Entry 1PK6 (X-ray diffraction, 1.85 A resolution); this record covers chains A and C of the 3 polymer chains in the assembly.

== Chain A ==
Molecule: Complement C1q subcomponent, A chain precursor
From: Homo sapiens
UniProtKB: P02745 (C1QA_HUMAN); residues 90-222 here correspond to UniProt positions 112-244 (UniProt number = residue number + 22)
Amino-acid sequence (133 residues; each row starts with the number of its first residue):
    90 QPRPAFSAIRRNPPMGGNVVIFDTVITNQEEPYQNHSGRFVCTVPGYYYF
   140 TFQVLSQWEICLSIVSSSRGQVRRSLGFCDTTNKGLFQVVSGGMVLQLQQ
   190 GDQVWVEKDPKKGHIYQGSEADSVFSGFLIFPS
Disulfides: Cys-150/Cys-168
Bound ions: Ca2+: Gln-177 (shared with 3 residues of chain B)
Swiss-Prot annotation at these positions:
  - binding site (Ca(2+)): Gln-177
  - glycosylation: Asn-124 (N-linked (GlcNAc...) asparagine)

== Chain C ==
Molecule: Complement C1q subcomponent, C chain precursor
From: Homo sapiens
UniProtKB: P02747 (C1QC_HUMAN); residues 89-217 here correspond to UniProt positions 117-245 (UniProt number = residue number + 28)
Amino-acid sequence (129 residues; each row starts with the number of its first residue):
    89 KFQSVFTVTRQTHQPPAPNSLIRFNAVLTNPQGDYDTSTGKFTCKVPGLY
   139 YFVYHASHTANLCVLLYRSGVKVVTFCGHTSKTNQVNSGGVLLRLQVGEE
   189 VWLAVNDYYDMVGIQGSDSVFSGFLLFPD
Disulfides: Cys-151/Cys-165

== Interface between chain A and chain C ==
Residue-residue contacts (47; chain A residue first):
  Tyr-136(A) / Lys-89(C)
  Tyr-136(A) / Val-93(C)  hydrophobic
  Tyr-136(A) / Thr-117(C)
  Tyr-136(A) / Pro-119(C)
  Tyr-138(A) / Val-141(C)
  Tyr-138(A) / Phe-212(C)  hydrophobic
  Leu-165(A) / Thr-97(C)
  Leu-165(A) / Leu-116(C)  hydrophobic
  Leu-165(A) / Asp-206(C)
  Leu-165(A) / Val-208(C)  hydrophobic
  Gly-166(A) / Gly-204(C)
  Gly-166(A) / Ser-205(C)
  Gly-166(A) / Asp-206(C)  hydrogen bond (backbone-backbone)
  Phe-167(A) / His-143(C)
  Phe-167(A) / Gly-204(C)
  Phe-167(A) / Ser-205(C)
  Phe-167(A) / Asp-206(C)
  Phe-167(A) / Val-208(C)  hydrophobic
  Cys-168(A) / Asn-172(C)  hydrogen bond (backbone-side chain)
  Cys-168(A) / Gln-173(C)
  Cys-168(A) / Val-174(C)
  Cys-168(A) / Gly-204(C)
  Cys-168(A) / Ser-205(C)  hydrogen bond (backbone-side chain)
  Asp-169(A) / Asn-172(C)
  Asp-169(A) / Gln-173(C)  hydrogen bond
  Thr-170(A) / Thr-171(C)
  Thr-170(A) / Asn-172(C)  hydrogen bond (backbone-backbone)
  Thr-170(A) / Ile-202(C)
  Thr-171(A) / Thr-171(C)
  Thr-171(A) / Gln-173(C)  hydrogen bond
  Gln-177(A) / Gln-173(C)  hydrogen bond
  Ser-180(A) / His-143(C)  hydrogen bond
  Ser-180(A) / Val-174(C)
  Ser-180(A) / Ser-176(C)
  Gly-181(A) / His-143(C)
  Gly-182(A) / His-143(C)
  Gly-182(A) / Val-208(C)
  Met-183(A) / Thr-95(C)
  Met-183(A) / Leu-116(C)  hydrophobic
  Val-184(A) / Val-93(C)  hydrophobic
  Val-184(A) / Phe-94(C)
  Val-184(A) / Thr-95(C)  hydrogen bond (backbone-side chain)
  Val-184(A) / Thr-117(C)
  Val-184(A) / Phe-212(C)  hydrophobic
  Ile-219(A) / Phe-212(C)  hydrophobic
  Phe-220(A) / Gln-91(C)
  Phe-220(A) / Val-93(C)  hydrophobic
Other interface residues (no listed pair), chain A (21 interface residues in all): Thr-140, Cys-150, Val-179, Phe-217
Other interface residues (no listed pair), chain C (25 interface residues in all): Gln-120, Ser-210, Leu-213

== In short ==
The interface between chain A and chain C involves 21 residues on one side and 25 on the other, with 9
hydrogen bonds. Polar contacts include Cys-168(A)/Asn-172(C), Cys-168(A)/Ser-205(C) and Asp-169(A)/Gln-173(C).
From UniProt: Ca2+-binding residue Gln-177(A) on chain A.
Here chain A is Complement C1q subcomponent, A chain precursor and chain C is Complement C1q subcomponent, C
chain precursor, both from Homo sapiens. Entry 1PK6 (Globular Head of the Complement System Protein C1q) was
determined by X-ray diffraction.
